7YID - chains A and B of the 4 polymer chains in the assembly; structure by electron microscopy, 3.40 A resolution.

[Chain A (and B)]
Molecule: Potassium voltage-gated channel subfamily H member 5
Source organism: Homo sapiens
Notes: chain B of this document is another copy of the same molecule, construct and numbering; everything in this record applies to it too
UniProt: Q8NCM2 (KCNH5_HUMAN); residues 1-988 here = UniProt positions 1-988
Sequence (988 residues; each row starts with the number of its first residue):
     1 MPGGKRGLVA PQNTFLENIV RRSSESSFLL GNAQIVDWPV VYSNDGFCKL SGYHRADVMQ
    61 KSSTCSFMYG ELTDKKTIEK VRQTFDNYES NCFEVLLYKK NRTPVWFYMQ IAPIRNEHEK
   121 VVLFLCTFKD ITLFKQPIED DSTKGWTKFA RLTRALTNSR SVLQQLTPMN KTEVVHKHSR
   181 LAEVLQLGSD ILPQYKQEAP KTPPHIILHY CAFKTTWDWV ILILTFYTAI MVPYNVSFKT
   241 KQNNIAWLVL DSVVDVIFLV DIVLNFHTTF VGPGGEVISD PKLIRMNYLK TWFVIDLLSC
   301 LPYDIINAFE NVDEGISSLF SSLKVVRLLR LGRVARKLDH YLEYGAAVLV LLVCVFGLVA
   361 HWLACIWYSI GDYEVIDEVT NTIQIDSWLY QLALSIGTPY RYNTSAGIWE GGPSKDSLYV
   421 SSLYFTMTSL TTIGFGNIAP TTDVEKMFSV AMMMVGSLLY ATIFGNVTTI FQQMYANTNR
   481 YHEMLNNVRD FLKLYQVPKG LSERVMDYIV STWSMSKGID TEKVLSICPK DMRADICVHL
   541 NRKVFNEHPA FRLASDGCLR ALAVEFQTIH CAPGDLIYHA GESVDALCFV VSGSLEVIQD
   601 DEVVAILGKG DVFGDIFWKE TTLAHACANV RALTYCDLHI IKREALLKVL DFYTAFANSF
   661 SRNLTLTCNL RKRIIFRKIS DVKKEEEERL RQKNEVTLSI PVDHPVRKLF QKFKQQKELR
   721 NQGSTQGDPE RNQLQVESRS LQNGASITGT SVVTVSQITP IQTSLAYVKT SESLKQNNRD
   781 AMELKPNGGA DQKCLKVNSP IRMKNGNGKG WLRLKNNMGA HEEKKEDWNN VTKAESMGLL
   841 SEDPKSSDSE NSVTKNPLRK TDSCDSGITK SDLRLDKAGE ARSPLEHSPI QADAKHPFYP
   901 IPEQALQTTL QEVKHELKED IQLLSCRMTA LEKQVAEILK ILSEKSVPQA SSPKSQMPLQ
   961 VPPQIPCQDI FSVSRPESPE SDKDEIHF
Not modelled in the structure: 1-10, 302-319, 404-407, 693-988
Curated features (UniProtKB/Swiss-Prot):
  - region: His704 to Gln715 (Calmodulin-binding), Thr909 to Pro948 (CAD (involved in subunit assembly))
  - motif: Thr432 to Asn437 (Selectivity filter)
  - binding site (a nucleoside 3',5'-cyclic phosphate): Ala550 to Thr667
  - modified residue: Ser883 (Phosphoserine)
  - glycosylation: Asn403 (N-linked (GlcNAc...) asparagine)
  - cross-link: Lys785 (Glycyl lysine isopeptide (Lys-Gly) (interchain with G-Cter in ubiquitin))
Metal / ion sites: K+ site 1: Thr432 (shared with Thr432(B) of chain B; 1 residue of chain C; 1 residue of chain D); K+ site 2: Thr432, Ile433 (shared with Thr432(B), Ile433(B) of chain B; 2 residues of chain C; 2 residues of chain D); K+ site 3: Gly434, Phe435 (shared with Gly434(B), Phe435(B) of chain B; 2 residues of chain C; 2 residues of chain D)

[Interface between chain A and chain B]
Residue-residue contacts (106; chain A residue first):
  Pro11(A) with Pro573(B)
  Gln12(A) with Tyr635(B)
  Asn13(A) with Leu633(B), hydrogen bond (backbone-backbone)
  Thr14(A) with Thr634(B)
  Leu16(A) with Ile606(B), hydrophobic
  Asn32(A) with Glu602(B), hydrogen bond; Val603(B), hydrogen bond (side chain-backbone)
  Ala33(A) with Ile679(B)
  Gln34(A) with Glu602(B); Lys678(B); Ile679(B), hydrogen bond (backbone-backbone)
  Ile35(A) with Glu602(B); Phe676(B), hydrophobic; Ile679(B)
  Val36(A) with Arg677(B), hydrogen bond (backbone-backbone); Ile679(B)
  Trp38(A) with Ile679(B)
  Val41(A) with Val603(B); Ala605(B); Ile606(B)
  Tyr42(A) with Ile606(B)
  Arg55(A) with Asp611(B), salt bridge
  Met59(A) with Thr667(B)
  Gln60(A) with Val604(B), hydrogen bond (side chain-backbone); Ile674(B)
  Tyr195(A) with Glu596(B), hydrogen bond
  Glu276(A) with Tyr635(B)
  Glu343(A) with Thr478(B); Trp513(B)
  Tyr344(A) with His482(B)
  Val348(A) with Tyr475(B)
  Asp386(A) with Ser395(B); Ile396(B)
  Phe425(A) with Phe435(B), hydrophobic
  Ser429(A) with Ile433(B)
  Thr432(A) with Thr431(B); Thr432(B); Ile433(B)
  Ile433(A) with Ile433(B)
  Gly434(A) with Ile433(B); Gly434(B); Phe435(B)
  Phe435(A) with Phe435(B)
  Gly436(A) with Phe435(B)
  Ala439(A) with Asn437(B)
  Pro440(A) with Tyr424(B); Asn437(B)
  Thr441(A) with Ser395(B); Ile396(B)
  Asp443(A) with Val420(B)
  Lys446(A) with Leu392(B); Ser421(B)
  Met447(A) with Val420(B), hydrophobic
  Ser449(A) with Tyr424(B)
  Met453(A) with Tyr424(B), hydrophobic; Met427(B), hydrophobic; Thr428(B); Ile433(B), hydrophobic; Phe435(B), hydrophobic
  Met454(A) with Phe356(B), hydrophobic
  Ser457(A) with Thr431(B)
  Tyr460(A) with Tyr460(B); Phe464(B), hydrophobic
  Ala461(A) with Phe464(B), hydrophobic; Val467(B)
  Thr462(A) with Val467(B); Phe471(B)
  Phe464(A) with Phe464(B), hydrophobic
  Gly465(A) with Thr468(B)
  Asn466(A) with Phe471(B); Tyr475(B), hydrogen bond
  Thr468(A) with Thr468(B)
  Thr469(A) with Gln472(B); Tyr475(B)
  Gln472(A) with Gln472(B), hydrogen bond
  Gln473(A) with Asn479(B)
  Arg480(A) with Glu483(B), salt bridge
  Ile519(A) with Asp490(B); Phe491(B), hydrophobic
  Thr521(A) with Phe491(B); Tyr495(B)
  Val524(A) with Phe491(B), hydrophobic
  Ile527(A) with Met484(B), hydrophobic; Ile509(B), hydrophobic
  Cys528(A) with Val505(B), hydrophobic; Tyr508(B), hydrophobic
  Pro529(A) with Tyr508(B)
  Lys530(A) with Ile577(B); Glu582(B), salt bridge
  Asp531(A) with Arg504(B), salt bridge; Asp575(B); Leu576(B)
  Met532(A) with Arg504(B); Val505(B), hydrophobic
  Asp535(A) with Leu501(B)
  Ile536(A) with Leu501(B), hydrophobic
  His539(A) with Tyr495(B); Gln496(B), hydrogen bond (side chain-backbone); Val497(B); Pro498(B)
  Leu540(A) with Tyr495(B), hydrophobic
  Arg542(A) with Gln496(B)
  Arg560(A) with His579(B), hydrogen bond
  Phe652(A) with Ser583(B); His625(B)
  Tyr653(A) with Gly581(B), hydrogen bond (side chain-backbone)
Also at the interface, not in a pair above, chain A (77 interface residues in all): Glu17, His54, Ala56, Tyr88, Gln197, Gly274, Val450, Leu458, Met515, Ser516
Also at the interface, not in a pair above, chain B (76 interface residues in all): Val353, Ser417, Ile438, Asn487, Val488, Leu494, Met515, Ser594, Ala624, Arg631, Thr665, Lys683
From the paper, about this interface:
  - interface residues, chain A: Thr468(A), Gln472(A)

[In short]
The interface between chain A and chain B involves 77 residues on one side and 76 on the other, with 12
hydrogen bonds and 4 salt bridges. Among the polar pairs are Arg55(A)-Asp611(B), Arg480(A)-Glu483(B) and
Lys530(A)-Glu582(B). UniProt lists nucleoside 3',5'-cyclic phosphate-binding residues Ala550(A) and Thr667(A)
on chain A. From the paper: interface residues Thr468(A) and Gln472(A).
Chain A and chain B are both Potassium voltage-gated channel subfamily H member 5 (Homo sapiens); the
structure, Human KCNH5 closed state 1, was determined by electron microscopy (same publication as 7YIE, 7YIF,
7YIG, 7YIH and 7YIJ).
